PDB entry 5L67 | X-ray diffraction, 2.60 A resolution | chains E and F of the 28 polymer chains in the assembly

# Chain E
Protein: Proteasome subunit alpha type-6
Source organism: Saccharomyces cerevisiae (strain ATCC 204508 / S288c)
Notes: EC 3.4.25.1
UniProt: P40302 (PSA6_YEAST); residues 0-233 here correspond to UniProt positions 1-234 (UniProt number = residue number + 1)
Chain sequence (234 residues; each row starts with the number of its first residue; numbering starts at 0):
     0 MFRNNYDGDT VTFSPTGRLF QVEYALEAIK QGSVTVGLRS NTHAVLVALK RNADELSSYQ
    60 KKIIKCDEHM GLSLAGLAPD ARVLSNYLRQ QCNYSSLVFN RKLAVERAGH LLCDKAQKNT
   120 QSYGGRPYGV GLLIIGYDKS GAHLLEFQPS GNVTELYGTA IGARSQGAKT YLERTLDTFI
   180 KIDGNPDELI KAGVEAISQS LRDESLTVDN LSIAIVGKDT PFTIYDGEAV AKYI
Disordered / not traced: 0-2
Curated features (UniProtKB/Swiss-Prot):
  - modified residue: Ser13 (Phosphoserine)
  - cross-link: Lys190 (Glycyl lysine isopeptide (Lys-Gly) (interchain with G-Cter in ubiquitin))

# Chain F
Protein: Probable proteasome subunit alpha type-7
Source organism: Saccharomyces cerevisiae (strain ATCC 204508 / S288c)
Notes: EC 3.4.25.1
UniProt: P21242 (PSA7_YEAST); residues -3 to 284 here correspond to UniProt positions 1-288 (UniProt number = residue number + 4)
Chain sequence (288 residues; numbered -3 to 284; the number before each row is that of its first residue; numbers below 1 keep their minus sign (Met-3 is residue -3)):
    -3 MTSIGTGYDL SNSVFSPDGR NFQVEYAVKA VENGTTSIGI KCNDGVVFAV EKLITSKLLV
    57 PQKNVKIQVV DRHIGCVYSG LIPDGRHLVN RGREEAASFK KLYKTPIPIP AFADRLGQYV
   117 QAHTLYNSVR PFGVSTIFGG VDKNGAHLYM LEPSGSYWGY KGAATGKGRQ SAKAELEKLV
   177 DHHPEGLSAR EAVKQAAKII YLAHEDNKEK DFELEISWCS LSETNGLHKF VKGDLLQEAI
   237 DFAQKEINGD DDEDEDDSDN VMSSDDENAP VATNANATTD QEGDIHLE
Disordered / not traced: -3 to 1, 245-284
Curated features (UniProtKB/Swiss-Prot):
  - modified residue: Thr-2 (N-acetylthreonine)

# Chain E / chain F interface
Pairs across the interface (62; chain E residue first):
  Asn4(E) with Leu6(F)
  Tyr5(E) with Asp5(F), hydrogen bond; Leu6(F), hydrophobic
  Thr9(E) with Arg126(F)
  Val10(E) with Asn123(F); Ser124(F); Val125(F); Arg126(F)
  Thr11(E) with Leu6(F); Gln19(F)
  Phe12(E) with Gln19(F); Tyr22(F), hydrophobic; Ala23(F), hydrophobic; Leu77(F), hydrophobic; Arg126(F); Pro127(F)
  Ser13(E) with Tyr22(F)
  Pro14(E) with Tyr22(F), hydrophobic; Lys25(F)
  Thr15(E) with Lys25(F)
  Gly16(E) with Tyr22(F); Lys25(F); Ala26(F)
  Leu18(E) with Leu77(F), hydrophobic; Arg126(F)
  His109(E) with Arg82(F)
  Cys112(E) with Arg82(F)
  Asp113(E) with Arg82(F), salt bridge; Asn86(F)
  Gln116(E) with Pro79(F); Asp80(F); His83(F), hydrogen bond
  Thr119(E) with Arg126(F), hydrogen bond (backbone-side chain)
  Gln120(E) with His83(F); Val125(F); Arg126(F), hydrogen bond (backbone-backbone); Phe128(F)
  Ser121(E) with Ser124(F)
  Tyr122(E) with Ser124(F), hydrogen bond (backbone-backbone)
  Ser149(E) with Pro79(F)
  Gly150(E) with Pro79(F)
  Asn151(E) with Ile78(F); Pro79(F)
  Thr153(E) with Leu55(F); Asn60(F)
  Glu154(E) with Val56(F); Lys59(F); Asn60(F), hydrogen bond (backbone-side chain)
  Leu155(E) with Leu54(F); Leu55(F); Val56(F)
  Tyr156(E) with Leu54(F), hydrogen bond (backbone-backbone); Leu55(F); Val56(F); Pro57(F)
  Gly157(E) with Leu54(F)
  Lys168(E) with Leu54(F)
  Leu171(E) with Leu54(F)
  Glu172(E) with Ser52(F), hydrogen bond; Lys53(F), hydrogen bond (side chain-backbone); Leu54(F)
  Leu175(E) with Lys53(F)
Also at the interface, not in a pair above, chain E (33 interface residues in all): Arg38, Val152
Also at the interface, not in a pair above, chain F (30 interface residues in all): His119, Gly129

# Overview
The interface between chain E and chain F involves 33 residues on one side and 30 on the other, with 9
hydrogen bonds and 1 salt bridge. Among the polar pairs are Asp113(E)-Arg82(F), Tyr5(E)-Asp5(F) and
Gln116(E)-His83(F).
Here chain E is Proteasome subunit alpha type-6 and chain F is Probable proteasome subunit alpha type-7, both
from Saccharomyces cerevisiae (strain ATCC 204508 / S288c). Entry 5L67 (Yeast 20S proteasome with mouse beta5i
(1-138) and mouse beta6 (97-111; 118-133) in complex with PR-924) was determined by X-ray diffraction (same
publication as 5L52, 5L54, 5L55, 5L5A, 5L5B, 5L5D and 30 further entries).
